4FC6 - chains A and D of the 4 polymer chains in the assembly; structure by X-ray diffraction, 2.10 A resolution.

== Chain A (and D) ==
Protein: Peroxisomal 2,4-dienoyl-CoA reductase
From: Homo sapiens
Notes: EC 1.3.1.34; chain D of this document is another copy of the same molecule, construct and numbering; everything in this record applies to it too
UniProt: Q9NUI1 (DECR2_HUMAN); residues 2-278 here = UniProt positions 2-278
Sequence (277 residues; row label = number of the first residue in the row):
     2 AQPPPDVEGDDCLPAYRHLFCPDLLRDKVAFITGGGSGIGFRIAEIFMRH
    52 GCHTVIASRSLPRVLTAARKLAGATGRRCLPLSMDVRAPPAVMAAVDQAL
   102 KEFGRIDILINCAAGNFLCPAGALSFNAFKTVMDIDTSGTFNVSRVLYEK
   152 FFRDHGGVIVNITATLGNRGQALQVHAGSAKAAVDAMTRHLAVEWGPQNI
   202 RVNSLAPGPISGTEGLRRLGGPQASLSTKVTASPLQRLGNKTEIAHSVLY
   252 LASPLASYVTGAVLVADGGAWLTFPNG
Unresolved in the structure: 2-3, 278 (chain D: 2-6)
Ligand contacts:
  - hexanoyl-coenzyme A (HXC): R60, R88, A115, G116, N117, F118, L119, C120, S126, N128, A129, T132, I136, A165, L167, Q175, K182, E215, G216, R219, L220
  - NADP (NAP; NADP nicotinamide-adenine-dinucleotide phosphate): G35, S38, G39, I40, A58, S59, R60, S61, R64, M85, D86, V87, R88, C113, A114, A115, I136, I163, T164, K182, P208, G209, P210, I211, T214, E215, G216, L217
What the authors report for this chain:
  - binding site for NADP: S38, I40, S59, R64, M85, D86, K182, E215
  - binding site for hexanoyl-coenzyme A: R60, R88, C120, S126, N128, D137, R219
  - catalytic residues: D137
  - catalytic residues: N117, Q175, K182 (proposed by the authors, not directly observed)
  - mutagenesis - D86A, D137A, D186A, D268A: abolished catalytic activity
  - mutagenesis - D155A, E215A: decreased catalytic activity
  - conformationally variable residues (domain motion): A114, S139 (from molecular simulation)

== Chain A / chain D interface ==
Contacting residue pairs - 11 pairs, chain A then chain D:
  N169(A) - W272(D)
  R170(A) - R170(D)
  R170(A) - W272(D)
  R170(A) - L273(D)  hydrogen bond (side chain-backbone)
  W272(A) - N169(D)
  W272(A) - R170(D)
  L273(A) - R170(D)  hydrogen bond (backbone-side chain)
  L273(A) - N277(D)  hydrogen bond (backbone-side chain)
  T274(A) - N277(D)
  N277(A) - L273(D)  hydrogen bond (side chain-backbone)
  N277(A) - T274(D)
Interface residues without a listed pair, chain A (7 interface residues in all): F275
Interface residues without a listed pair, chain D (7 interface residues in all): F275

== Overview ==
Chain A and chain D each contribute 7 residues to their interface, with 4 hydrogen bonds. Polar pairs include
R170(A)-L273(D) and L273(A)-N277(D). From the paper: catalytic residues D137(A), N117(A) and Q175(A) among
others; D86A, D137A and D186A of chain A, among others, abolish catalytic activity; 6 substitutions were
tested in all.
Both chains are Peroxisomal 2,4-dienoyl-CoA reductase (Homo sapiens). Entry 4FC6 (Studies on DCR shed new
light on peroxisomal beta-oxidation: Crystal structure of the ternary complex of ...) was determined by X-ray
diffraction, deposited together with 4FC7.
